Entry 8WGH (electron microscopy, 2.40 A resolution); this record covers chains A and N of the 18 polymer chains in the assembly.

# Chain A
Molecule: Photosystem I P700 chlorophyll a apoprotein A1
Source organism: Fittonia albivenis
Notes: EC 1.97.1.12
UniProtKB: A0A8A0WPY6 (A0A8A0WPY6_9LAMI); numbering as in UniProt (aligned over 1-750)
Sequence (750 residues; row label = number of the first residue in the row):
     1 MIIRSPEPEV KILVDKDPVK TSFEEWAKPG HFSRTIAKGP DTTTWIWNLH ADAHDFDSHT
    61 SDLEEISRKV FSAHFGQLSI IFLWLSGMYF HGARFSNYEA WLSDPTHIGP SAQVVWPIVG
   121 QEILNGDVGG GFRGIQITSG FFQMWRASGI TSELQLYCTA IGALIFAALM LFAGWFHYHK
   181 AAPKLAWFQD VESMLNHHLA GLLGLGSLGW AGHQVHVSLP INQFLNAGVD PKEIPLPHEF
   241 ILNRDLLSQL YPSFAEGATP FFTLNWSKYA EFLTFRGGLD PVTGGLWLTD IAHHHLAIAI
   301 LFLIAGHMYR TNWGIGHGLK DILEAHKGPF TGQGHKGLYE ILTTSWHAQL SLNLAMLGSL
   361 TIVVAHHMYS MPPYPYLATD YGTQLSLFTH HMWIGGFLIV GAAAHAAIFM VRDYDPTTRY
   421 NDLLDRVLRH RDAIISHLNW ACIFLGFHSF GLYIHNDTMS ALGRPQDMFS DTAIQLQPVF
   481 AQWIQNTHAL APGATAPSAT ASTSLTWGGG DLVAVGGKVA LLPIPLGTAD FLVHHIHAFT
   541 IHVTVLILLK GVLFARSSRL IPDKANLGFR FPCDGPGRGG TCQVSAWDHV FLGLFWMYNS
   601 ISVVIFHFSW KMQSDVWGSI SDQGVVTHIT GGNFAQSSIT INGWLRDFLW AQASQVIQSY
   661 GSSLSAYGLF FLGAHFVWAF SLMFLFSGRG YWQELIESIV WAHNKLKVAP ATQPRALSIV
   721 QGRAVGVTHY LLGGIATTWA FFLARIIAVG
Unresolved in the structure: 1-8
Construct notes: conflict S248 (Val in A0A8A0WPY6)
Bound ions: chlorophyll a Mg site 1 near Q113 (its only coordinating residue here); chlorophyll a Mg site 2 near Q121 (its only coordinating residue here); chlorophyll a Mg site 3 near T495 (its only coordinating residue here)
Small-molecule neighbours:
  - beta-carotene (BCR), molecule 1: F82, L85, Y89, T159, G162, A163, F166, L205, L208, G209, F262
  - beta-carotene (BCR), molecule 2: W84, L85, G201, L202, L205, G206
  - beta-carotene (BCR), molecule 3: W116, P117, I118
  - beta-carotene (BCR), molecule 4: L208, F261, I300, L303, I304, H307, I315
  - beta-carotene (BCR), molecule 5: F261, W266, I300, I304
  - beta-carotene (BCR), molecule 6: I341, L342, A348, S351, L352, A406, F409, L424
  - beta-carotene (BCR), molecule 7: S351, A355, S359, I399, A402, A403, A406, V545, L548, L549, V552
  - beta-carotene (BCR), molecule 8: F670, G673, A674, F676, V677, L732, I735, A736, W739
  - beta-carotene (BCR), molecule 9: W692, L695, I696
  - chlorophyll a (CLA), molecule 1: V10, K11, I12, W187, D190, S193, H197, T311, N312, W313
  - chlorophyll a (CLA), molecule 2: I12, V14, F71, F75, L169, M170, F172, A173, F176, H177, A181, P183, W187
  - chlorophyll a (CLA), molecule 3: V19, K20, T21, S22, F23, E25, W26, H31, K69, S72, G76, I80, L171, G174, W175, Y178, H179
  - chlorophyll a (CLA), molecule 4: W26, H31, F32, L49, H50, A53, H54, F56, H59, K69, A73, G76, Q77, I80
  - chlorophyll a (CLA), molecule 5: W26, P29, W45, I46, W47, L49, H50
  - chlorophyll a (CLA), molecule 6: T43, I46, W47, I696, I699, V700, H703, V708, P710, P714, R715
  - chlorophyll a (CLA), molecule 7: W47, F676, V677, F680, F684, L717, Q721, A724, V725, T728, H729, L732
  - chlorophyll a (CLA), molecule 8: H50, A51, D52, A53, H54, D55, H347, L350, L354, F397, L398, V400, G401, A404, H405, I408, R412, F569, R570, W587, V590, L594, T728
  - chlorophyll a (CLA), molecule 9: H54, F56, V70, A73, H74, Q77, L78, I81, F82, L85, F166, W346, H347, Q349, L350, N353, L354, L357
  - chlorophyll a (CLA), molecule 10: H54, Q77, I80, I81, W84, L357, I394, F397, L398
  - chlorophyll a (CLA), molecule 11: S67, H74, L185, F188, Q189, V191, M194, L195, H198, L199, L319, L323, L342, T343, T344, S345, W346, Q349, L352, N353, M356, L357
  - chlorophyll a (CLA), molecule 12: F71, H74, F75, L78, F82, F166, W187, F188, D190, S193, M194, H197, H198, G201, L202
  - chlorophyll a (CLA), molecule 13: S79, I80, L83, Q113, V114, V115, W116, I118, V119, Q121, L124, I135, L171, A666, L669, F670
  - chlorophyll a (CLA), molecule 14: L83, W84, S86, G87, F90, H91, F95, Q113, V114, W116, L164
  - chlorophyll a (CLA), molecule 15: W84, M88, A112, Q113, I135, Q136, I137, T138, S139, F141, A666, Y667, F670, W739, L743
  - chlorophyll a (CLA), molecule 16: W84, M88, T138, S139, F141, S386, L387, T389, H390, W393, I394, F397, F670, I735, T738, W739, L743
  - chlorophyll a (CLA), molecule 17: W84, L85, S139, G140, F141, M144, L202, L203, L357, L360, T361, V364, M368, Y374, L387, H390, H391, I394, L398
  - chlorophyll a (CLA), molecule 18: A147, L203, G206, S207, W210, Q214, I291, H294, H295, I298, F302, L360, V363, V364, H367, M368, P373, Y374
  - chlorophyll a (CLA), molecule 19: S148, G149, I150, Q155, C158, T159, G206, G209, W210, G212, H213, H216, V217, P237, H238, I241
  - chlorophyll a (CLA), molecule 20: L154, Q155, C158, L236, H238, I241, L242
  - chlorophyll a (CLA), molecule 21: L195, L199, L203, L301, F302, A305, M308, Y309, L319, I322, L323, L352, M356, L424, V427, L549, V552, L553
  - chlorophyll a (CLA), molecule 22: N196, H197, A200, G201, L205, L303, H307, Y309, T311, W313, I315
  - chlorophyll a (CLA), molecule 23: L208, G209, A211, G212, V215, H216, F240, I241, R244, F254, G257, F262, Y269, F272, L273, L296
  - chlorophyll a (CLA), molecule 24: F261, W266, S267, Y269, A270, L273, T274, F275, H293, L296, A297, I300, L301, I304, S498
  - chlorophyll a (CLA), molecule 25: F261, F262, L264
  - chlorophyll a (CLA), molecule 26: T274, F275, G277, L286, D290, I291, H293, H294, A297, I298, L301, H367, M371, T503
  - chlorophyll a (CLA), molecule 27: F275, A494, T495, A496, P497, S498, A499
  - chlorophyll a (CLA), molecule 28: I304, A305, H307, M308, I315, G316, H317
  - chlorophyll a (CLA), molecule 29: M308, H317, D321, I322, A325, H326
  - chlorophyll a (CLA), molecule 30: I322, L323, H326, H335, L338, L342, N421, L423, L424, V427
  - chlorophyll a (CLA), molecule 31: A325, H326, K327, G328, P329, F330
  - chlorophyll a (CLA), molecule 32: F330, T331, L423, R426, V427, R429, H430, I434, H437
  - chlorophyll a (CLA), molecule 33: M356, S359, L360, V363, H366, H367, Y369, S370, M371, T503, S504, T506, W507
  - chlorophyll a (CLA), molecule 34: I362, V363, H366, M392, I399, I541, T544, V545, L548, M597, S600, I601
  - chlorophyll a (CLA), molecule 35: H366, Y369, F388, F480, A481, I484, Q485, W507, I524, L526, H534, H537, I541, V604, H607, F608, K611
  - chlorophyll a (CLA), molecule 36: A433, H437, W440
  - chlorophyll a (CLA), molecule 37: I434, L438, A441, A538, I541, H542, V545, L549
  - chlorophyll a (CLA), molecule 38: S436, N439, W440, I443
  - chlorophyll a (CLA), molecule 39: N439, C442, I443, G446, F447, F450, G451, F539, V543, L546, I547, L592, F595, W596
  - chlorophyll a (CLA), molecule 40: W440, I443, F444, F447, H448
  - chlorophyll a (CLA), molecule 41: F444, L445, Q477, P478, V479, F480, A481, F531, H534, H535, A538, H542
  - chlorophyll a (CLA), molecule 42: F447, H448, G451, L452, I454, H455, T458, M459, R464, D467, F469, I474
  - chlorophyll a (CLA), molecule 43: F450, Y453, V533, I536, F539, T540, Y598, N599, S602, V603, F606, I641, W644, L645, L649, A653, I657, F671, H675, W678, Y730, G734, T737, T738, F741
  - chlorophyll a (CLA), molecule 44: F450, I454, D457, F539, F595, W596, Y598, N599, I641, L645, W678, Y730
  - chlorophyll a (CLA), molecule 45: T458, A461, L462
  - chlorophyll a (CLA), molecule 46: W483, I484, T487, H488, A491, T495, A496, T503, W507
  - chlorophyll a (CLA), molecule 47: L645, L649, W650, W678
  - chlorophyll a (CLA), molecule 48: L669, L672, G673, H675, F676, W678, A679, L682
  - chlorophyll a (CLA), molecule 49: F676, A679, F680, L682, M683, F686, S687, Y691, W692, L695
  - chlorophyll a (CLA), molecule 50: I699, A702, H703, L706, V708
  - chlorophyll a (CLA), molecule 51: W701, A702, K705, L706
  - phylloquinone (PQN): W47, M683, F684, S687, G688, R689, W692, R715, A716, L717, S718, G722
  - 4Fe-4S cluster (SF4): C573, G575, P576, C582, I719, R723

# Chain N
Molecule: Photosystem I reaction center subunit N
Source organism: Fittonia albivenis
Sequence (173 residues; numbered 1 to 173; the number before each row is that of its first residue):
     1 MAAINSSSVL ACNYALSAAG TELSSKVVNS VASPVSVAHP PRLPVIRAQQ QQQPQSAAAG
    61 SRRAALFGLG AALLAVSTNA NANASVIDYY LEKSKANKEL NDKKRLATTD ANFARAYTVE
   121 FGTCKFPENF TGCQDLAKQK KVPFLSEDLD IECEGKDIYK CGSNVFWKWN EIK
Unresolved in the structure: 1-85, 170-173
Cystine bridges: C124-C133, C153-C161
Bound ions: chlorophyll a Mg near F130 (its only coordinating residue here)
Small-molecule neighbours:
  - chlorophyll b (CHL): F126, P127, F130
  - chlorophyll a (CLA), molecule 1: V119, K125, F126, N129
  - chlorophyll a (CLA), molecule 2: F126, N129, F130, T131, G132, D135
  - chlorophyll a (CLA), molecule 3: C161, G162, N164, V165

# Interface between chain A and chain N
Residue-residue contacts (48; chain A residue first):
  R94(A) - N112(N)
  R94(A) - R115(N)  hydrogen bond (backbone-side chain)
  R94(A) - Q134(N)
  F95(A) - R115(N)
  S96(A) - N112(N)  hydrogen bond (backbone-side chain)
  E99(A) - R105(N)
  E99(A) - T108(N)  hydrogen bond
  A100(A) - T109(N)
  S103(A) - R105(N)
  V114(A) - A116(N)  hydrophobic
  W116(A) - A116(N)
  P117(A) - A116(N)
  P117(A) - Y117(N)  hydrophobic
  P117(A) - E120(N)
  E122(A) - Y117(N)
  G130(A) - T109(N)  hydrogen bond (backbone-side chain)
  G131(A) - T109(N)
  F132(A) - T109(N)
  F132(A) - N112(N)
  F132(A) - F113(N)
  R133(A) - F113(N)
  S152(A) - G162(N)  hydrogen bond (side chain-backbone)
  E153(A) - T108(N)  hydrogen bond
  E153(A) - N112(N)  hydrogen bond
  L154(A) - G162(N)
  L154(A) - V165(N)  hydrophobic
  F224(A) - Y90(N)  hydrophobic
  A227(A) - I87(N)  hydrophobic
  A227(A) - L91(N)
  G228(A) - L91(N)
  V229(A) - L91(N)  hydrophobic
  D230(A) - S94(N)
  D230(A) - K98(N)  salt bridge
  D230(A) - N101(N)  hydrogen bond
  D230(A) - R105(N)  salt bridge
  P231(A) - R105(N)
  K232(A) - N101(N)
  K232(A) - K104(N)
  K232(A) - K156(N)  hydrogen bond (backbone-side chain)
  E233(A) - Y90(N)
  E233(A) - K93(N)
  E233(A) - S94(N)
  E233(A) - N97(N)  hydrogen bond
  E233(A) - N101(N)  hydrogen bond
  P235(A) - Y90(N)
  L236(A) - G162(N)
  E239(A) - K160(N)  salt bridge
  Q249(A) - V86(N)
Other interface residues (no listed pair), chain A (34 interface residues in all): A93, N97, V115, N125, Q223
Other interface residues (no listed pair), chain N (27 interface residues in all): Y159, S163, N164

# Summary
The interface between chain A and chain N involves 34 residues on one side and 27 on the other, with 11
hydrogen bonds and 3 salt bridges. Polar pairs include D230(A)-K98(N), D230(A)-R105(N) and E239(A)-K160(N).
Here chain A is Photosystem I P700 chlorophyll a apoprotein A1 and chain N is Photosystem I reaction center
subunit N, both from Fittonia albivenis. Entry 8WGH (Cryo-EM structure of the red-shifted Fittonia albivenis
PSI-LHCI) was determined by electron microscopy.
